Entry 6EQP (X-ray diffraction, 2.35 A resolution); this record covers chain A.

Chain A:
Name: Cholinesterase
Source organism: Homo sapiens
Notes: EC 3.1.1.8
Reference sequence: P06276 (CHLE_HUMAN); residues 1-529 here correspond to UniProt positions 29-557 (UniProt number = residue number + 28)
Chain sequence (529 residues; row label = number of the first residue in the row):
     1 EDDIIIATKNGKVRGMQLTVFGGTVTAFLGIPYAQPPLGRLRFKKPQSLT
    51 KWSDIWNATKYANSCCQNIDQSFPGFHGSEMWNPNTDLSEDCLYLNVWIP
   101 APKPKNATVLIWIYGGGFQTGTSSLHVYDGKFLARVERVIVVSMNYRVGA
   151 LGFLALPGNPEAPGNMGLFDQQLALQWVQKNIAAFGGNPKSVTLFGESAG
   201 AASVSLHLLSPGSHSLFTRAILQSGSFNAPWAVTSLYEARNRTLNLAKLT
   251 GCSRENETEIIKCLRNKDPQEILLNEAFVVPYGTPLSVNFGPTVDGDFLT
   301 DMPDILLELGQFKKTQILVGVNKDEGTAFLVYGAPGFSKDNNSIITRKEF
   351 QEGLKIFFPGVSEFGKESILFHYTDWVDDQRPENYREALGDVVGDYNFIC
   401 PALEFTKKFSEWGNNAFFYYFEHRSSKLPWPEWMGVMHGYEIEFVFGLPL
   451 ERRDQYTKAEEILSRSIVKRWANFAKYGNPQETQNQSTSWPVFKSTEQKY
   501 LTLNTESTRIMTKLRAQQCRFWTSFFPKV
Not modelled in the structure: 1-3
Cystine bridges: Cys65-Cys92, Cys252-Cys263, Cys400-Cys519
Covalent attachments: N-acetylglucosamine (NAG) linked to Asn57, Asn256, Asn485; glycan linked to Asn106, Asn241, Asn341
Sequence notes: engineered mutation Gln17 (Asn45 in P06276), Gln455 (Asn483 in P06276), Gln481 (Asn509 in P06276), Gln486 (Asn514 in P06276)
Small-molecule neighbours:
  - R-ethopropazine (BUW): Asp70, Trp82, Gly116, Gly117, Gln119, Thr120, Ser198, Trp231, Pro285, Leu286, Ser287, Val288, Phe329, Tyr332, Phe398, His438
  - Zn2+ (ZN): Trp82, Gly115, Gly116, Glu197
UniProt features mapped onto this chain:
  - active site: Ser198 (Acyl-ester intermediate), Glu325 (Charge relay system), His438 (Charge relay system)
  - binding site (tacrine): Trp82, His438
  - binding site (substrate): Gly116, Gly117
  - modified residue: Ser198 (Phosphoserine)
  - glycosylation (N-linked (GlcNAc...) asparagine): Asn57 (complex), Asn106 (complex), Asn241 (complex), Asn256 (complex), Asn341 (complex), Asn485
From the paper describing this entry:
  - binding site for R-ethopropazine: Trp82, Gly116, Gly117, Gln119, Thr120, Trp231, Phe329, Tyr332
  - catalytic residues: Gly116, Gly117

Summary:
Ligands of chain A: R-ethopropazine and Zn2+. Covalently linked N-acetylglucosamine: at Asn57, Asn256 and
Asn485. UniProt lists 3 active-site residues, tacrine-binding residues Trp82 and His438 and substrate-binding
residues Gly116 and Gly117. The paper reports catalytic residues Gly116 and Gly117; a binding site for
R-ethopropazine at Trp82, Gly116 and Gly117 among others.
Chain A is Cholinesterase (Homo sapiens); the structure, Human butyrylcholinesterase in complex with
ethopropazine, was determined by X-ray diffraction together with 6EP4, 6EQQ, 6ESJ and 6ESY from the same
study.
